6SDS - chain A; structure by X-ray diffraction, 1.26 A resolution.

== Chain A ==
Molecule: Carbonic anhydrase 2
Organism: Homo sapiens
Notes: EC 4.2.1.1
UniProtKB: P00918 (CAH2_HUMAN); the author numbering skips numbers that UniProt does not, so the offset changes along the chain: 1-125 = UniProt 1-125; 127-261 = UniProt 126-260
Amino-acid sequence (260 residues; numbered 1 to 261; 1 number in that range is skipped by the numbering (no residue carries it; nothing is unmodelled there); the number before each row is that of its first residue):
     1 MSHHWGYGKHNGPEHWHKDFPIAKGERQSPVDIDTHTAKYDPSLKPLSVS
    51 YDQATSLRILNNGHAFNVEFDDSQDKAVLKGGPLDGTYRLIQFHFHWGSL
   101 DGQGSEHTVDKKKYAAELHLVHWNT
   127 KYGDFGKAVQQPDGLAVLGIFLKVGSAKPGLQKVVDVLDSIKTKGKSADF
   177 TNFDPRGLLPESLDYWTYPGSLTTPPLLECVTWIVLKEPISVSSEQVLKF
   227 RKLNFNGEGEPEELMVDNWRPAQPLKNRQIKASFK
Ion coordination: Zn2+: His-94, His-96, His-119 (together with phenyl-(4-sulfamoylphenoxy)phosphinic acid)
Small-molecule neighbours: phenyl-(4-sulfamoylphenoxy)phosphinic acid (L8N): Gln-92, His-94, His-96, Glu-106, His-119, Val-121, Phe-131, Val-135, Val-143, Ser-197, Leu-198, Thr-199, Thr-200, Pro-202, Trp-209
UniProt features mapped onto this chain:
  - active site: His-64 (Proton donor/acceptor)
  - binding site (Zn(2+)): His-94, His-96, His-119
  - binding site (substrate): Thr-199, Thr-200
  - site: Tyr-7 (Fine-tunes the proton-transfer properties of H-64), Asn-62 (Fine-tunes the proton-transfer properties of H-64), Asn-67 (Fine-tunes the proton-transfer properties of H-64), Gln-92 (Involved in the binding of some activators, including histamine and L-histidine)
  - modified residue: Ser-2 (N-acetylserine), Ser-166 (Phosphoserine), Ser-173 (Phosphoserine)
Reported in the primary citation:
  - binding site for phenyl-(4-sulfamoylphenoxy)phosphinic acid: Phe-131, Thr-199

== Overview ==
Chain A binds phenyl-(4-sulfamoylphenoxy)phosphinic acid. His-94, His-96 and His-119 coordinate Zn2+. UniProt
lists active-site residue His-64, 3 Zn2+-binding residues and substrate-binding residues Thr-199 and Thr-200.
From the paper: a binding site for phenyl-(4-sulfamoylphenoxy)phosphinic acid at Phe-131 and Thr-199.
Chain A is Carbonic anhydrase 2 (Homo sapiens); the structure, Human carbonic anhydrase II in complex with a
sulfonamide inhibitor, was determined by X-ray diffraction together with 6SDT from the same study.
